Entry 5BXQ (X-ray diffraction, 2.50 A resolution); this record covers chains A and B of the 5 polymer chains in the assembly.

== Chain A (and B) ==
Name: Nuclear transport factor 2
Organism: Rattus norvegicus
Notes: chain B of this document is another copy of the same molecule, construct and numbering; everything in this record applies to it too
UniProtKB: P61972 (NTF2_RAT); numbering as in UniProt (aligned over 1-127)
Amino-acid sequence (127 residues; numbered 1 to 127; the number before each row is that of its first residue):
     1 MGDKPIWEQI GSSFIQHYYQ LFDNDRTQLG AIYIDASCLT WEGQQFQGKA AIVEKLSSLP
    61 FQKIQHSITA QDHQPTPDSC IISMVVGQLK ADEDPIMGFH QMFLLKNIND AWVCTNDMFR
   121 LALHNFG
Disordered / not traced: 1-3
UniProt features mapped onto this chain:
  - modified residue: Lys4 (N6-acetyllysine)
  - mutagenesis: Trp7 (W7A: No effect on interaction with GDP-bound RAN. Decreased interaction with nucleoporins. Decreased localization to the nuclear pore complex. Decreased GDP-bound RAN and other proteins nuclear import), Tyr19 (Y19A: Loss of interaction with GDP-bound RAN. Loss of GDP-bound RAN nuclear import), Asp23 (D23A/N: No effect on interaction with GDP-bound RAN. Increases GDP-bound RAN nuclear import. Increased interaction with nucleoporins and localization to the nuclear pore complex ...), Glu42 (E42D: Loss of interaction with GDP-bound RAN. Loss of GDP-bound RAN nuclear import; E42K: Loss of interaction with GDP-bound RAN. No effect on interaction with nucleoporins ...), Ile64 (I64A: No effect on homodimerization. Decreased interaction with GDP-bound RAN. Loss of interaction with nucleoporins and localization to the nuclear pore complex; I64Q: No effect on homodimerization ...), His66 (H66A: Loss of interaction with GDP-bound RAN. No effect on interaction with nucleoporins. Decreased proteins nuclear import), Met84 (M84E: Decreased homodimerization), Asp92 to Asp94 (Loss of interaction with GDP-bound RAN. No effect on interaction with nucleoporins. Loss of proteins nuclear import), Met102 (M102E: Decreased homodimerization), Asp117 (D117N: Decreased interaction with GDP-bound RAN. No effect on interaction with nucleoporins. No effect on proteins nuclear import), Met118 (M118E: Loss of homodimerization. Decreased interaction with GDP-bound RAN. Decreased interaction with nucleoporins. Decreased localization to the nuclear pore complex), His124 (Loss of interaction with GDP-bound RAN. No effect on interaction with nucleoporins. Decreased proteins nuclear import), 1 further mutagenesis entry in UniProt

== Chain A / chain B interface ==
Pairs across the interface (71):
  Cys38(A) with Gln74(B)
  Leu39(A) with Gln74(B)
  Thr40(A) with Asp72(B); Gln74(B), hydrogen bond
  Ser67(A) with Phe126(B)
  Thr69(A) with Leu123(B); His124(B), hydrogen bond
  Ala70(A) with Arg120(B)
  Asp72(A) with Thr40(B); Met118(B); Arg120(B), salt bridge
  His73(A) with Gln45(B); Met118(B)
  Gln74(A) with Cys38(B); Leu39(B); Thr40(B), hydrogen bond; Asn116(B), hydrogen bond; Asp117(B), hydrogen bond (side chain-backbone); Met118(B)
  Pro75(A) with Asn116(B), hydrogen bond (backbone-side chain)
  Thr76(A) with Leu104(B); Asn116(B)
  Pro77(A) with Thr115(B); Asn116(B)
  Asp78(A) with Asp78(B); Cys80(B); Lys106(B), salt bridge
  Cys80(A) with Asp78(B)
  Ile82(A) with Met102(B), hydrophobic; Met118(B)
  Met84(A) with Met102(B), hydrophobic; Met118(B), hydrophobic; Arg120(B)
  Val86(A) with His100(B); His124(B)
  Gly87(A) with His124(B)
  Gln88(A) with His124(B); Asn125(B); Phe126(B), hydrogen bond (side chain-backbone)
  His100(A) with Met84(B); Val85(B); Val86(B); His100(B), hydrogen bond
  Met102(A) with Ile82(B), hydrophobic; Met84(B), hydrophobic; Met102(B), hydrophobic
  Leu104(A) with Thr76(B); Ile82(B), hydrophobic
  Lys106(A) with Asp78(B), salt bridge
  Thr115(A) with Pro77(B)
  Asn116(A) with Gln74(B), hydrogen bond; Pro75(B), hydrogen bond (side chain-backbone); Thr76(B); Pro77(B); Ile82(B)
  Asp117(A) with Gln74(B), hydrogen bond (backbone-side chain)
  Met118(A) with Asp72(B); His73(B); Gln74(B); Ile82(B); Met84(B), hydrophobic
  Arg120(A) with Ala70(B); Asp72(B), salt bridge
  Ala122(A) with His100(B)
  Leu123(A) with Thr69(B)
  His124(A) with Thr69(B), hydrogen bond; Val86(B); Gly87(B); Gln88(B)
  Phe126(A) with Gln88(B), hydrogen bond (backbone-side chain)
  Gly127(A) with Gln88(B)
Also at the interface, not in a pair above, chain A (38 interface residues in all): Gly43, Gln45, Gly98, Gln101, Asn125
Also at the interface, not in a pair above, chain B (39 interface residues in all): Gly43, Ile96, Gly98, Gln101, Phe119, Leu121

== Overview ==
Chain A and chain B form an interface of 38 and 39 residues respectively; the contacts include 13 hydrogen
bonds and 4 salt bridges. Among the polar pairs are Asp72(A)-Arg120(B), Asp78(A)-Lys106(B) and
Thr40(A)-Gln74(B). From UniProt: 15 mutagenesis sites on chain A.
Both chains are Nuclear transport factor 2 (Rattus norvegicus). Entry 5BXQ (Structure of the NTF2:RanGDP
complex) was determined by X-ray diffraction.
